3RT8 - chain A; structure by X-ray diffraction, 2.43 A resolution.

Chain A:
Protein: Glutamate receptor 3
Organism: Rattus norvegicus
UniProt: P19492 (GRIA3_RAT); the construct has insertions or renumbered stretches relative to UniProt, so the offset changes along the chain: 4-117 = UniProt 417-530; 120-261 = UniProt 658-799
Amino-acid sequence (258 residues; numbered 4 to 261; the number before each row is that of its first residue):
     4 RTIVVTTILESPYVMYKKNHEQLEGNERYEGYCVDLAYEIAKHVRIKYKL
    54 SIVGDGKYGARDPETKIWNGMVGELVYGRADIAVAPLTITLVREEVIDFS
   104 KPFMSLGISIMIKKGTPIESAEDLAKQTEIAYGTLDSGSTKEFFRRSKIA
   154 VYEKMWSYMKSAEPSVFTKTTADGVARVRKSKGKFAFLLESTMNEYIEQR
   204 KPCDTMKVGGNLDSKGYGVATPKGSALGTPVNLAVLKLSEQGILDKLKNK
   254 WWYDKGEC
Differences from the reference sequence: linker (118-119)
Disulfides: Cys206-Cys261
Ion coordination: Zn2+ near His23 (its only coordinating residue here)
Small-molecule neighbours: chlorowillardiine (CWD; 3-(5-chloro-2,4-dioxo-3,4-dihydropyrimidin-1(2H)-yl)-L-alanine): Tyr61, Pro89, Leu90, Thr91, Arg96, Leu138, Gly141, Ser142, Thr143, Thr174, Leu191, Leu192, Glu193, Met196, Tyr220
Swiss-Prot annotation at these positions:
  - binding site (L-glutamate): Pro89, Thr91, Arg96, Ser142, Thr143, Glu193

Overview:
Ligands of chain A: chlorowillardiine. From UniProt: 6 L-glutamate-binding residues.
Chain A is Glutamate receptor 3 (Rattus norvegicus); the structure, Chlorowillardiine bound to the ligand
binding domain of GluA3, was determined by X-ray diffraction together with 3RT6, 3RTF and 3RTW from the same
study.
